PDB entry 2ZIZ | X-ray diffraction, 2.20 A resolution | chains A and D of the 4 polymer chains in the assembly

Chain A (and D):
Molecule: Adenosylhomocysteinase
From: Mycobacterium tuberculosis
Notes: EC 3.3.1.1; chain D of this document is another copy of the same molecule, construct and numbering; everything in this record applies to it too
UniProtKB: P60176 (SAHH_MYCTU); residue numbers follow UniProt; this construct covers 2-495
Sequence (495 residues; row label = number of the first residue in the row):
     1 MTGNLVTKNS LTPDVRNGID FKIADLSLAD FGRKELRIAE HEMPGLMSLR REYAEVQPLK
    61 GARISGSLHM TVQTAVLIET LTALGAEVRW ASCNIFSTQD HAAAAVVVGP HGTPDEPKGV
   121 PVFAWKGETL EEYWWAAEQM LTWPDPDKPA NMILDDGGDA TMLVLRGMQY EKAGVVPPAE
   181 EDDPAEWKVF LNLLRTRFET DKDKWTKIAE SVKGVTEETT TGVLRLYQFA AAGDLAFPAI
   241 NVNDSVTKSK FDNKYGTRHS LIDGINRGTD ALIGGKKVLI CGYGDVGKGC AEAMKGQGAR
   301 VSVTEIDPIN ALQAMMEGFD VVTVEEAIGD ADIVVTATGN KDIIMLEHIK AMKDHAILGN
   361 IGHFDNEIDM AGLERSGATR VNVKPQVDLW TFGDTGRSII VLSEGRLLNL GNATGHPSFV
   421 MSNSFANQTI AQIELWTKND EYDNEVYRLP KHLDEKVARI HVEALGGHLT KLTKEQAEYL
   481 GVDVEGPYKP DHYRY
Disordered / not traced: 1-10
Sequence notes: expression tag (1)
Small-molecule neighbours:
  - 3-deaza-adenosine (AD3): L68, H69, T71, Q73, T74, D156, E218, T219, K248, D252, H363, L407, L410, T414, G415, H416, M421, F425
  - NAD (nicotinamide-adenine-dinucleotide), molecule 1: T219, T220, T221, K248, D252, N253, T257, G282, Y283, G284, D285, V286, G287, T304, E305, I306, D307, N310, A337, T338, G339, N340, I343, I361, G362, H363, L407, N409, H416
  - NAD, molecule 2: T470, L472, Q476, L480, K489, Y493

How chain A and chain D interact:
Pairs across the interface - 24 pairs, chain A then chain D:
  L272(A) - M316(D)  hydrophobic
  G274(A) - M316(D)
  G275(A) - M315(D)
  G275(A) - M316(D)
  K295(A) - K295(D)
  G298(A) - M315(D)
  G298(A) - M316(D)
  G298(A) - G318(D)  hydrogen bond (backbone-backbone)
  A299(A) - G318(D)
  R300(A) - M315(D)
  R300(A) - G318(D)
  R300(A) - F319(D)
  R300(A) - D320(D)  salt bridge
  M315(A) - G275(D)
  M315(A) - G298(D)
  M315(A) - R300(D)
  M316(A) - L272(D)  hydrophobic
  M316(A) - G274(D)
  M316(A) - G298(D)
  G318(A) - G298(D)  hydrogen bond (backbone-backbone)
  G318(A) - A299(D)
  G318(A) - R300(D)
  F319(A) - R300(D)
  D320(A) - R300(D)  salt bridge
Interface residues without a listed pair, chain A (14 interface residues in all): K277, E317
Interface residues without a listed pair, chain D (14 interface residues in all): K277, E317

Summary:
Chain A and chain D each contribute 14 residues to their interface, with 2 hydrogen bonds and 2 salt bridges.
Polar pairs include R300(A)-D320(D) and G298(A)-G318(D). Chain A binds 3-deaza-adenosine and NAD.
Both chains are Adenosylhomocysteinase (Mycobacterium tuberculosis). Entry 2ZIZ (Crystal structure of
Mycobacterium tuberculosis S-adenosyl-L-homocysteine hydrolase in ternary complex with NAD and
3-deazaadenosine) was determined by X-ray diffraction together with 2ZJ0, 2ZJ1, 3CE6 and 3DHY from the same
study.
